Entry 6WDN (electron microscopy, 3.20 A resolution); this record covers chains C and G of the 10 polymer chains in the assembly.

Chain C (and G):
Name: Calcium uniporter protein, mitochondrial
Source organism: Homo sapiens
Notes: chain G of this document is another copy of the same molecule, construct and numbering; everything in this record applies to it too
UniProt: Q8NE86 (MCU_HUMAN); numbering as in UniProt (aligned over 169-346)
Amino-acid sequence (178 residues; row label = number of the first residue in the row):
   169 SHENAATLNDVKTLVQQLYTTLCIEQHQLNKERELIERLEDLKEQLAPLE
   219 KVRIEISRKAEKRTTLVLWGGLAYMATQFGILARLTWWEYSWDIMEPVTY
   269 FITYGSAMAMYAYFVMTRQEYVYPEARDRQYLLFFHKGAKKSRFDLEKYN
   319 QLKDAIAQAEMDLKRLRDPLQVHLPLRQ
Not modelled in the structure: 342-346 (chain G: 169-172)

Chain C / chain G interface:
Contacting residue pairs (39):
  E171(C) - T175(G)  hydrogen bond
  N172(C) - V179(G)
  K199(C) - H341(G)
  D261(C) - W260(G)
  D261(C) - D261(G)
  E264(C) - W260(G)  hydrogen bond
  E264(C) - E264(G)
  P265(C) - W255(G)
  P265(C) - W260(G)  hydrophobic
  V266(C) - W255(G)  hydrophobic
  Y268(C) - W260(G)  hydrophobic
  Y268(C) - T267(G)  hydrogen bond
  F269(C) - F247(G)  hydrophobic
  F269(C) - L250(G)
  F269(C) - A251(G)  hydrophobic
  Y272(C) - M243(G)  hydrogen bond (side chain-backbone)
  Y272(C) - Q246(G)  hydrogen bond
  Y272(C) - F247(G)  hydrophobic
  A275(C) - M243(G)
  M276(C) - M243(G)
  M276(C) - A244(G)  hydrophobic
  Y279(C) - L236(G)  hydrogen bond (side chain-backbone)
  Y279(C) - L240(G)  hydrophobic
  Y279(C) - Y291(G)
  A280(C) - L240(G)  hydrophobic
  F282(C) - L236(G)  hydrophobic
  F282(C) - Y291(G)  hydrophobic
  F282(C) - P292(G)
  F282(C) - R295(G)
  V283(C) - L236(G)  hydrophobic
  V283(C) - W237(G)  hydrophobic
  R286(C) - R295(G)  hydrogen bond (backbone-side chain)
  E288(C) - Y291(G)
  E288(C) - P292(G)
  D330(C) - L342(G)
  R333(C) - L342(G)
  R333(C) - P343(G)
  R333(C) - R345(G)
  Q339(C) - P343(G)
Interface residues without a listed pair, chain G (28 interface residues in all): V235, G239, T254, T271, V340

In short:
21 residues of chain C face 28 of chain G across their interface; the contacts include 7 hydrogen bonds. Polar
contacts include E171(C)-T175(G), E264(C)-W260(G) and Y268(C)-T267(G).
Both chains are Calcium uniporter protein, mitochondrial (Homo sapiens). Entry 6WDN (Cryo-EM structure of
mitochondrial calcium uniporter holocomplex in low Ca2+) was determined by electron microscopy, deposited
together with 6WDO.
